PDB entry 1FFK | X-ray diffraction, 2.40 A resolution | chains 0 and Z of the 29 polymer chains in the assembly

# Chain 0
Molecule: 23S RRNA
Source organism: Haloarcula marismortui
Sequence (2922 nucleotides; numbered 2 to 2923; the number before each row is that of its first residue):
     2 UUGGCUACUA UGCCAGCUGG UGGAUUGCUC GGCUCAGGCG CUGAUGAAGG ACGUGCCAAG
    62 CUGCGAUAAG CCAUGGGGAG CCGCACGGAG GCGAAGAACC AUGGAUUUCC GAAUGAGAAU
   122 CUCUCUAACA AUUGCUUCGC GCAAUGAGGA ACCCCGAGAA CUGAAACAUC UCAGUAUCGG
   182 GAGGAACAGA AAACGCAAUG UGAUGUCGUU AGUAACCGCG AGUGAACGCG AUACAGCCCA
   242 AACCGAAGCC CUCACGGGCA AUGUGGUGUC AGGGCUACCU CUCAUCAGCC GACCGUCUCG
   302 ACGAAGUCUC UUGGAACAGA GCGUGAUACA GGGUGACAAC CCCGUACUCG AGACCAGUAC
   362 GACGUGCGGU AGUGCCAGAG UAGCGGGGGU UGGAUAUCCC UCGCGAAUAA CGCAGGCAUC
   422 GACUGCGAAG GCUAAACACA ACCUGAGACC GAUAGUGAAC AAGUAGUGUG AACGAACGCU
   482 GCAAAGUACC CUCAGAAGGG AGGCGAAAUA GAGCAUGAAA UCAGUUGGCG AUCGAGCGAC
   542 AGGGCAUACA AGGUCCCUCG ACGAAUGACC GACGCGCGAG CGUCCAGUAA GACUCACGGG
   602 AAGCCGAUGU UCUGUCGUAC GUUUUGAAAA ACGAGCCAGG GAGUGUGUCU GCAUGGCAAG
   662 UCUAACCGGA GUAUCCGGGG AGGCACAGGG AAACCGACAU GGCCGCAGGG CUUUGCCCGA
   722 GGGCCGCCGU CUUCAAGGGC GGGGAGCCAU GUGGACACGA CCCGAAUCCG GACGAUCUAC
   782 GCAUGGACAA GAUGAAGCGU GCCGAAAGGC ACGUGGAAGU CUGUUAGAGU UGGUGUCCUA
   842 CAAUACCCUC UCGUGAUCUA UGUGUAGGGG UGAAAGGCCC AUCGAGUCCG GCAACAGCUG
   902 GUUCCAAUCG AAACAUGUCG AAGCAUGACC UCCGCCGAGG UAGUCUGUGA GGUAGAGCGA
   962 CCGAUUGGUG UGUCCGCCUC CGAGAGGAGU CGGCACACCU GUCAAACUCC AAACUUACAG
  1022 ACGCCGUUUG ACGCGGGGAU UCCGGUGCGC GGGGUAAGCC UGUGUACCAG GAGGGGAACA
  1082 ACCCAGAGAU AGGUUAAGGU CCCCAAGUGU GGAUUAAGUG UAAUCCUCUG AAGGUGGUCU
  1142 CGAGCCCUAG ACAGCCGGGA GGUGAGCUUA GAAGCAGCUA CCCUCUAAGA AAAGCGUAAC
  1202 AGCUUACCGG CCGAGGUUUG AGGCGCCCAA AAUGAUCGGG ACUCAAAUCC ACCACCGAGA
  1262 CCUGUCCGUA CCACUCAUAC UGGUAAUCGA GUAGAUUGGC GCUCUAAUUG GAUGGAAGUA
  1322 GGGGUGAAAA CUCCUAUGGA CCGAUUAGUG ACGAAAAUCC UGGCCAUAGU AGCAGCGAUA
  1382 GUCGGGUGAG AACCCCGACG GCCUAAUGGA UAAGGGUUCC UCAGCACUGC UGAUCAGCUG
  1442 AGGGUUAGCC GGUCCUAAGU CAUACCGCAA CUCGACUAUG ACGAAAUGGG AAACGGGUUA
  1502 AUAUUCCCGU GCCACUAUGC AGUGAAAGUU GACGCCCUGG GGUCGAUCAC GCUGGGCAUU
  1562 CGCCCAGUCG AACCGUCCAA CUCCGUGGAA GCCGUAAUGG CAGGAAGCGG ACGAACGGCG
  1622 GCAUAGGGAA ACGUGAUUCA ACCUGGGGCC CAUGAAAAGA CGAGCAUAGU GUCCGUACCG
  1682 AGAACCGACA CAGGUGUCCA UGGCGGCGAA AGCCAAGGCC UGUCGGGAGC AACCAACGUU
  1742 AGGGAAUUCG GCAAGUUAGU CCCGUACCUU CGGAAGAAGG GAUGCCUGCU CCGGAACGGA
  1802 GCAGGUCGCA GUGACUCGGA AGCUCGGACU GUCUAGUAAC AACAUAGGUG ACCGCAAAUC
  1862 CGCAAGGACU CGUACGGUCA CUGAAUCCUG CCCAGUGCAG GUAUCUGAAC ACCUCGUACA
  1922 AGAGGACGAA GGACCUGUCA ACGGCGGGGG UAACUAUGAC CCUCUUAAGG UAGCGUAGUA
  1982 CCUUGCCGCA UCAGUAGCGG CUUGCAUGAA UGGAUUAACC AGAGCUUCAC UGUCCCAACG
  2042 UUGGGCCCGG UGAACUGUAC AUUCCAGUGC GGAGUCUGGA GACACCCAGG GGGAAGCGAA
  2102 GACCCUAUGG AGCUUUACUG CAGGCUGUCG CUGAGACGUG GUCGCCGAUG UGCAGCAUAG
  2162 GUAGGAGACA CUACACAGGU ACCCGCGCUA GCGGGCCACC GAGUCAACAG UGAAAUACUA
  2222 CCCGUCGGUG ACUGCGACUC UCACUCCGGG AGGAGGACAC CGAUAGCCGG GCAGUUUGAC
  2282 UGGGGCGGUA CGCGCUCGAA AAGAUAUCGA GCGCGCCCUA UGGCUAUCUC AGCCGGGACA
  2342 GAGACCCGGC GAAGAGUGCA AGAGCAAAAG AUAGCUUGAC AGUGUUCUUC CCAACGAGGA
  2402 ACGCUGACGC GAAAGCGUGG UCUAGCGAAC CAAUUAGCCU GCUUGAUGCG GGCAAUUGAU
  2462 GACAGAAAAG CUACCCUAGG GAUAACAGAG UCGUCACUCG CAAGAGCACA UAUCGACCGA
  2522 GUGGCUUGCU ACCUCGAUGU CGGUUCCCUC CAUCCUGCCC GUGCAGAAGC GGGCAAGGGU
  2582 GAGGUUGUUC GCCUAUUAAA GGAGGUCGUG AGCUGGGUUU AGACCGUCGU GAGACAGGUC
  2642 GGCUGCUAUC UACUGGGUGU GUAAUGGUGU CUGACAAGAA CGACCGUAUA GUACGAGAGG
  2702 AACUACGGUU GGUGGCCACU GGUGUACCGG UUGUUCGAGA GAGCACGUGC CGGGUAGCCA
  2762 CGCCACACGG GGUAAGAGCU GAACGCAUCU AAGCUCGAAA CCCACUUGGA AAAGAGACAC
  2822 CGCCGAGGUC CCGCGUACAA GACGCGGUCG AUAGACUCGG GGUGUGCGCG UCGAGGUAAC
  2882 GAGACGUUAA GCCCACGAGC ACUAACAGAC CAAAGCCAUC AU
Disordered / not traced: 2-9, 126-128, 715, 971-998, 1161-1206, 1560, 1952-1963, 2137-2236, 2339-2343, 2664-2666, 2915-2923
Construct notes: conflict C560 (U3155 in 3377779)
Metal / ion sites: Mg2+ site 1: G627, A2483, C2534; K+: G2102, G2482, C2536; Mg2+ site 2: A2483, C2533, C2534

# Chain Z
Name: Ribosomal protein L44E
Source organism: Haloarcula marismortui
UniProt: P32411 (RL44_HALMA); residue numbers follow UniProt; this construct covers 1-92
Amino-acid sequence (92 residues; each row starts with the number of its first residue):
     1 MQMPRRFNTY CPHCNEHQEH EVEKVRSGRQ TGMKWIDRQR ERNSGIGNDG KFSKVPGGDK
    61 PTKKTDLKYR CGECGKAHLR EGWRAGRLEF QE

# Interface between chain 0 and chain Z
Residue-residue contacts (34; chain 0 residue first):
  U170(0) with Gly-50(Z), sugar contact
  G390(0) with Gly-45(Z), phosphate contact; Ile-46(Z), phosphate contact
  G1923(0) with Thr-31(Z), sugar contact
  U2120(0) with Asn-48(Z), sugar contact
  G2121(0) with Gly-47(Z), phosphate contact; Asn-48(Z), phosphate contact
  C2122(0) with Ile-46(Z), phosphate contact
  C2318(0) with Ala-85(Z), phosphate contact; Gly-86(Z), phosphate contact
  C2319(0) with Met-1(Z), phosphate contact
  U2320(0) with Met-1(Z), phosphate contact; Gln-2(Z), phosphate contact
  A2382(0) with Arg-80(Z), phosphate contact
  A2408(0) with Glu-16(Z), sugar contact; His-17(Z), sugar contact
  A2434(0) with Ser-27(Z), sugar contact; Gly-28(Z), phosphate contact
  U2435(0) with Gly-28(Z), phosphate contact
  U2436(0) with Ala-77(Z), phosphate contact; His-78(Z), sugar contact
  A2437(0) with Lys-76(Z), phosphate contact; Ala-77(Z), phosphate contact
  G2452(0) with Lys-34(Z), phosphate contact; Trp-35(Z), phosphate contact
  U2457(0) with Glu-81(Z), phosphate contact
  U2458(0) with Lys-64(Z), phosphate contact; Gly-82(Z), phosphate contact
  G2459(0) with Lys-63(Z), phosphate contact; Lys-64(Z), phosphate contact
  A2460(0) with Gly-58(Z), phosphate contact; Asp-59(Z), phosphate contact; Lys-60(Z), phosphate contact
  A2468(0) with Gly-50(Z), base contact
Other interface residues (no listed pair), chain 0 (29 interface residues in all): A169, G219, G389, C2317, G2379, C2381, G2451, U2461
Other interface residues (no listed pair), chain Z (38 interface residues in all): Met-3, Thr-9, Tyr-10, Gln-30, Gly-32, Met-33, Lys-51, Ser-53, Lys-54, Thr-62, Asp-66

# Overview
29 residues of chain 0 face 38 of chain Z across their interface. G627(0), A2483(0) and C2534(0) coordinate
Mg2+ site 1. G2102(0), G2482(0) and C2536(0) coordinate K+.
Here chain 0 is 23S RRNA and chain Z is Ribosomal protein L44E, both from Haloarcula marismortui. Entry 1FFK
(Crystal structure of the large ribosomal subunit from haloarcula marismortui at 2.4 angstrom resolution) was
determined by X-ray diffraction.
